Entry 1FKN (X-ray diffraction, 1.90 A resolution); this record covers chains A and C.

# Chain A
Molecule: Memapsin 2
Organism: Homo sapiens
Notes: EC 3.4.23.46; fragment: protease domain
UniProtKB: P56817 (BACE1_HUMAN); residues 1-385 here correspond to UniProt positions 52-436 (UniProt number = residue number + 51)
Chain sequence (391 residues; numbered 1 to 385 plus 6 insertion-coded residues; the number before each row is that of its first residue):
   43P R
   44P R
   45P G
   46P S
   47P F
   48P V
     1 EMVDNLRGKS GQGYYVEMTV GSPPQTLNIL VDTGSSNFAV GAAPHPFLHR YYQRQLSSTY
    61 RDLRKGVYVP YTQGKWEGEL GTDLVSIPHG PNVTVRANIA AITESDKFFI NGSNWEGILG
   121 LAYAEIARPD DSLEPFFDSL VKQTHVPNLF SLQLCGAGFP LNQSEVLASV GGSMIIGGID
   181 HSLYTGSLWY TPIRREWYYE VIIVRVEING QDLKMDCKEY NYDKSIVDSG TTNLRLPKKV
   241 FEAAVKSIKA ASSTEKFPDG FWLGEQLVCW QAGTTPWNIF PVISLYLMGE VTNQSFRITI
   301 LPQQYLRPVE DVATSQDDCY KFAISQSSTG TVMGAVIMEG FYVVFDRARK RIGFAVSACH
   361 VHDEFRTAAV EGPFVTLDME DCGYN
Cystine bridges: Cys155-Cys359, Cys217-Cys382, Cys269-Cys319
UniProt features mapped onto this chain:
  - modified residue (N6-acetyllysine): Lys75, Lys224, Lys249, Lys256

# Chain C
Molecule: inhibitor
Chain sequence (7 residues; row label = number of the first residue in the row):
     1 EVNXAEF
Modified residues: 1OL ((2R,4S,5S)-5-amino-4-hydroxy-2,7-dimethyloctanoic acid) at position 4

# Interface between chain A and chain C
Contacting residue pairs (37):
  Ser10(A) with Val2(C)
  Gly11(A) with Glu1(C), hydrogen bond (backbone-backbone); Val2(C), hydrogen bond (backbone-backbone)
  Gln12(A) with Val2(C)
  Gly13(A) with Val2(C)
  Asp32(A) with 1OL_4(C)
  Gly34(A) with 1OL_4(C); Ala5(C), hydrogen bond (backbone-backbone)
  Ser35(A) with Ala5(C)
  Pro70(A) with Ala5(C); Glu6(C), hydrogen bond (backbone-backbone)
  Tyr71(A) with Asn3(C); 1OL_4(C); Ala5(C); Glu6(C)
  Thr72(A) with Asn3(C), hydrogen bond (backbone-backbone); 1OL_4(C), hydrogen bond (backbone-backbone); Glu6(C)
  Gln73(A) with Asn3(C), hydrogen bond (backbone-backbone); 1OL_4(C)
  Phe108(A) with 1OL_4(C)
  Ile110(A) with Val2(C), hydrophobic
  Tyr198(A) with Ala5(C), hydrogen bond (side chain-backbone); Phe7(C), hydrogen bond (side chain-backbone)
  Lys224(A) with Phe7(C), hydrogen bond (side chain-backbone)
  Asp228(A) with 1OL_4(C)
  Gly230(A) with Val2(C); Asn3(C); 1OL_4(C), hydrogen bond (backbone-backbone)
  Thr231(A) with Val2(C); Asn3(C); 1OL_4(C)
  Thr232(A) with Glu1(C); Val2(C), hydrogen bond (side chain-backbone)
  Asn233(A) with Glu1(C)
  Arg235(A) with Asn3(C), hydrogen bond
  Thr329(A) with Phe7(C)
Also at the interface, not in a pair above, chain A (28 interface residues in all): Leu30, Trp115, Ile118, Ile126, Arg128, Ile226

# In short
28 residues of chain A and 7 residues of chain C are in contact; the contacts include 13 hydrogen bonds. Polar
contacts include Tyr198(A)-Ala5(C), Tyr198(A)-Phe7(C) and Lys224(A)-Phe7(C).
Chain A is Memapsin 2 (Homo sapiens) and chain C is inhibitor; the structure, Structure of Beta-Secretase
Complexed with Inhibitor, was determined by X-ray diffraction.
